Entry 8Y66 (electron microscopy, 3.28 A resolution); this record covers chain A.

Chain A:
Molecule: Solute carrier family 2, facilitated glucose transporter member 9
From: Homo sapiens
UniProt: Q9NRM0 (GTR9_HUMAN); residue numbers follow UniProt; this construct covers 2-540
Chain sequence (582 residues; numbered -41 to 540; the number before each row is that of its first residue; numbers below 1 keep their minus sign (Met-41 is residue -41)):
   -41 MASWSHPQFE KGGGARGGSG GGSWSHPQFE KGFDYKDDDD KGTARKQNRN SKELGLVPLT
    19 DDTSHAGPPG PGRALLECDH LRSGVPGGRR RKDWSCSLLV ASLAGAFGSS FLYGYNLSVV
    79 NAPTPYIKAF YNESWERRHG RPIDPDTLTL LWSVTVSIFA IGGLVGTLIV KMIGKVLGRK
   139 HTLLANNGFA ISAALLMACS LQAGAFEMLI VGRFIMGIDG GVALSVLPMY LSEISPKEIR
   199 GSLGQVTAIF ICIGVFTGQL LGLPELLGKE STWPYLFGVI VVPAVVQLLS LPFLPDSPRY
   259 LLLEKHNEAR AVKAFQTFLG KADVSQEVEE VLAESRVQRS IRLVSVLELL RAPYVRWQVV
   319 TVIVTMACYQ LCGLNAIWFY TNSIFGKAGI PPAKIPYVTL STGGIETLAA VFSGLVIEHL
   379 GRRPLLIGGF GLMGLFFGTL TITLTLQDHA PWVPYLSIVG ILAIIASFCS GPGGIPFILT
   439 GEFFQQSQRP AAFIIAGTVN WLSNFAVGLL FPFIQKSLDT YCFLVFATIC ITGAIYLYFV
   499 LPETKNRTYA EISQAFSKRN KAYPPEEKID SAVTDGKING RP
Not modelled in the structure: -41 to 53, 521-540
Construct notes: initiating methionine (-41); expression tag (-40 to 1)
Small-molecule neighbours: Apigenin (AGI; 5,7-dihydroxy-2-(4-hydroxyphenyl)-4H-chromen-4-one): Tyr71, Leu182, Ile209, Cys210, Tyr327, Trp336, Glu364, Cys427, Gly431, Phe435, Asn458, Trp459
Curated features (UniProtKB/Swiss-Prot):
  - modified residue (Phosphoserine): Ser9, Ser515
  - glycosylation: Asn90 (N-linked (GlcNAc...) asparagine)
  - natural variant: Gly25 (G25R: No effect on urate transport activity), Leu75 (L75R: In RHUC2), Thr125 (T125M: In RHUC2), Val169 (V169M: No effect on urate transport activity), Arg171 (R171C: In RHUC2; uncertain significance), Arg198 (R198C: In RHUC2), Gly216 (G216R: In RHUC2), Thr275 (T275M: No effect on urate transport activity), Asp281 (D281H: No effect on urate transport activity), Val282 (V282I: No effect on urate transport activity), Arg294 (R294H: No effect on urate transport activity), Asn333 (N333S: In RHUC2), 3 further natural variant entries in UniProt
  - mutagenesis: Cys157 (C157V: No effect on fructose transport. Increased urate binding affinity and decreased urate transport capacity), Cys210 (C210F: Decreased urate uptake. Decreased Vmax for urate transport. Has no effect on glucose transport; C210T: Decreased fructose transport. Higher affinity and lower transport capacity for urate), Cys326 (C326G: No effect on urate and fructose transport), Cys330 (C330S: Increased fructose transport. Highly reduced urate transport), Leu332 (L332V: Increased fructose binding affinity and decreased fructose transport capacity), Cys427 (C427A: No effect on fructose transport. Higher affinity and lower transport capacity for urate), Cys480 (C480S: No effect on urate and fructose transport), Cys488 (C488L: No effect on fructose transport. Highly reduced urate transport)
Reported in the primary citation:
  - binding site for Apigenin: Leu182, Ile209, Tyr327, Trp336, Glu364, Cys427, Asn458
  - conformationally variable residues (side-chain flip): Trp336
  - mutagenesis - Y327A (2.2 +/- 0.7 uM), W336A (1.3 +/- 0.3 uM), C427A (1.0 +/- 0.2 uM), N458A (4.1 +/- 1.1 uM): decreased binding to Apigenin
  - mutagenesis - I209A, E364A: unchanged binding to Apigenin
  - specificity-determining residues: Tyr327, Trp336
  - specificity-determining residues: Val213, Cys427 (proposed by the authors, not directly observed)
  - disease-associated variants - T125M, G216R: decreased expression (citing earlier work)

Summary:
Ligands of chain A: Apigenin. From UniProt: 8 mutagenesis sites. From the paper: a binding site for Apigenin
at Leu182, Ile209 and Tyr327 among others; Y327A, W336A and C427A, among others, reduce binding to Apigenin; 8
substitutions were tested in all.
Chain A is Solute carrier family 2, facilitated glucose transporter member 9 (Homo sapiens); the structure,
Cryo-EM structure of human urate transporter GLUT9 bound to inhibitor apigenin, was determined by electron
microscopy together with 8Y65 from the same study.
